5L53 - chain A; structure by X-ray diffraction, 2.24 A resolution.

[Chain A]
Protein: (-)-menthone:(+)-neomenthol reductase
From: Mentha piperita
Notes: EC 1.1.1.208
Reference sequence: Q06ZW2 (Q06ZW2_MENPI); numbering as in UniProt (aligned over 1-320)
Chain sequence (324 residues; each row starts with the number of its first residue; numbers below 1 keep their minus sign (Gly-1 is residue -1)):
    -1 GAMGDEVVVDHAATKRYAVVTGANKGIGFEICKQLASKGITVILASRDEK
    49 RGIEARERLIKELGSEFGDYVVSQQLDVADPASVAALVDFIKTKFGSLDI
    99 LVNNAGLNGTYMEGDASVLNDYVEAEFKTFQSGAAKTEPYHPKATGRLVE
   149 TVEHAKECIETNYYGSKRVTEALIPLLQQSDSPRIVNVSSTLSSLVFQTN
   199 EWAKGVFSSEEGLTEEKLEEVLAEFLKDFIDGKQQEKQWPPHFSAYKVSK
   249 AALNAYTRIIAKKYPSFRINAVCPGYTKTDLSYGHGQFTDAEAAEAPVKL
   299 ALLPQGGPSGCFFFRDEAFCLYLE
Not modelled in the structure: -1 to 10, 273-286, 319-322
Sequence notes: expression tag (-1 to 0, 321-322)
Disulfide bonds: Cys309-Cys318
Ligand contacts: NADP (NAP; NADP nicotinamide-adenine-dinucleotide phosphate): Gly20, Ala21, Asn22, Lys23, Gly24, Ile25, Arg45, Asp46, Arg49, Leu74, Asp75, Val76, Ala77, Asn102, Ala103, Gly104, Leu105, Thr159, Val186, Ser187, Ser188, Tyr244, Lys248, Pro272
Reported in the primary citation:
  - catalytic residues: Asn160, Ser188, Tyr244, Lys248 (proposed by the authors, not directly observed)
  - binding site for NADP: Lys248 (proposed by the authors, not directly observed)
  - specificity-determining residues: Tyr244

[Summary]
Bound to chain A: NADP. The paper reports catalytic residues Asn160, Ser188 and Tyr244 among others; a binding
site for NADP at Lys248.
Chain A is (-)-menthone:(+)-neomenthol reductase (Mentha piperita); the structure, Menthone neomenthol
reductase from Mentha piperita in complex with NADP, was determined by X-ray diffraction, deposited together
with 5L4S, 5L51, 5LCX and 5LDG.
